8B9C - chains 3 and Q of the 20 polymer chains in the assembly; structure by electron microscopy, 4.60 A resolution (low resolution: residue-level contacts below are approximate; hydrogen-bond / salt-bridge calls are withheld).

== Chain 3 ==
Molecule: DNA replication licensing factor MCM3
Source organism: Saccharomyces cerevisiae
Notes: EC 3.6.4.12
Reference sequence: P24279 (MCM3_YEAST); residue numbers follow UniProt; this construct covers 1-971
Chain sequence (1009 residues; row label = number of the first residue in the row; numbers below 1 keep their minus sign (Met-37 is residue -37)):
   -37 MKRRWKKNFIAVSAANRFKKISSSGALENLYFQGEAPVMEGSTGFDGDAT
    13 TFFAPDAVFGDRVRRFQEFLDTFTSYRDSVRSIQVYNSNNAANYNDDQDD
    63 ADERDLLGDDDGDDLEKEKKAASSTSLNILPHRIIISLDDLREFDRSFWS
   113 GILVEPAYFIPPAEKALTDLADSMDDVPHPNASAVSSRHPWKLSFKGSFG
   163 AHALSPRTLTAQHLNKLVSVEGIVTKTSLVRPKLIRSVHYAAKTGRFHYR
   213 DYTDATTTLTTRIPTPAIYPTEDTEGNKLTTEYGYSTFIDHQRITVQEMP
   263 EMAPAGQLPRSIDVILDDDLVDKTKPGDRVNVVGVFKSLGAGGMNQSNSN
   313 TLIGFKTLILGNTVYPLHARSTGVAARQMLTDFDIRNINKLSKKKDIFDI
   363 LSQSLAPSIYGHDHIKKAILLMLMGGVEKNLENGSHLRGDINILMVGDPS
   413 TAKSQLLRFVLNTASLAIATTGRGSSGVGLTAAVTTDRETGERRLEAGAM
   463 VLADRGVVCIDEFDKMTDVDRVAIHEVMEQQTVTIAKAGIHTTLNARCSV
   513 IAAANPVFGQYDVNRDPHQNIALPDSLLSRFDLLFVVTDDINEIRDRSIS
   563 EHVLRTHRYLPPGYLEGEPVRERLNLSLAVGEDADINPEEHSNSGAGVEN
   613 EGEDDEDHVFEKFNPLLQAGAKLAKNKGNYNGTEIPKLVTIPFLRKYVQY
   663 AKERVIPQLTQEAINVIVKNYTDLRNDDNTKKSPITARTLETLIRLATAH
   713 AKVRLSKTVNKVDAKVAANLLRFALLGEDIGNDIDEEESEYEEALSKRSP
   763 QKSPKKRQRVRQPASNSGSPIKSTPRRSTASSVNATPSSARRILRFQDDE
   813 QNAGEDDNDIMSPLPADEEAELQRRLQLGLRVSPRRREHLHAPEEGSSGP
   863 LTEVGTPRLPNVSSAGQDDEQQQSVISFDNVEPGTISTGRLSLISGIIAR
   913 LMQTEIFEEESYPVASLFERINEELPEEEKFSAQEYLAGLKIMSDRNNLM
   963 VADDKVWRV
Disordered / not traced: -37 to 17, 56-89, 332-337, 449-454, 583-647, 742-971
Construct notes: initiating methionine (-37); expression tag (-36 to 0)
UniProt features mapped onto this chain:
  - motif: Ser541 to Asp544 (Arginine finger)
  - binding site (ATP): Gly409 to Ser416
  - modified residue: Ser761 (Phosphoserine), Ser777 (Phosphoserine), Ser781 (Phosphoserine), Thr868 (Phosphothreonine)
  - mutagenesis: Lys415 (K415A: No effect on MCM2-7 complex helicase activity. Loss of MCM2-7 complex helicase activity; when associated with MCM5 A-422. Reduces MCM2-7 complex helicase activity ...)
Small-molecule neighbours:
  - AMP-PNP (ANP; phosphoaminophosphonic acid-adenylate ester), molecule 1: Ser370, Ile371, Tyr372, Asp410, Pro411, Ser412, Thr413, Ala414, Lys415, Ser416, Gln417, Asn517, Ile561, Val565
  - AMP-PNP (ANP), molecule 2: Gln492, Ser538, Arg542, Ala699, Arg700, Glu703

== Chain Q ==
Molecule: Leading strand
Sequence (84 nucleotides; row label = number of the first residue in the row):
     2 TAGAGTAGGAAGTGAGGTAAGTGATTAGAGAATTGGAGAGTGTGTTTTTT
    52 TTTTTTTTTTTTTTTTTTTTTTTTTTTTTTTTTT
Disordered / not traced: 2-25, 49-52, 65-85

== Interface between chain 3 and chain Q ==
Pairs across the interface (9; chain 3 residue first):
  Ser438(3) with DT62(Q)
  Val440(3) with DT61(Q); DT62(Q)
  Ala445(3) with DT61(Q)
  Val446(3) with DT61(Q)
  Lys499(3) with DT60(Q); DT61(Q)
  Ala500(3) with DT59(Q); DT60(Q)
Interface residues without a listed pair, chain 3 (8 interface residues in all): Gly441, Arg455

== Overview ==
Chain 3 and chain Q form an interface of 8 and 4 residues respectively. Bound to chain 3: AMP-PNP. UniProt
lists 8 ATP-binding residues and one mutagenesis site on chain 3.
Here chain 3 is DNA replication licensing factor MCM3 (Saccharomyces cerevisiae) and chain Q is Leading
strand. Entry 8B9C (S. cerevisiae pol alpha - replisome complex) was determined by electron microscopy,
deposited together with 8B9A and 8B9B.
